PDB entry 1A72 | X-ray diffraction, 2.60 A resolution | chain A

Chain A:
Protein: Horse liver alcohol dehydrogenase
Organism: Equus caballus
Notes: EC 1.1.1.1
Reference sequence: P00327 (ADHE_HORSE); residue numbers follow UniProt; this construct covers 1-374
Amino-acid sequence (374 residues; numbered 1 to 374; the number before each row is that of its first residue):
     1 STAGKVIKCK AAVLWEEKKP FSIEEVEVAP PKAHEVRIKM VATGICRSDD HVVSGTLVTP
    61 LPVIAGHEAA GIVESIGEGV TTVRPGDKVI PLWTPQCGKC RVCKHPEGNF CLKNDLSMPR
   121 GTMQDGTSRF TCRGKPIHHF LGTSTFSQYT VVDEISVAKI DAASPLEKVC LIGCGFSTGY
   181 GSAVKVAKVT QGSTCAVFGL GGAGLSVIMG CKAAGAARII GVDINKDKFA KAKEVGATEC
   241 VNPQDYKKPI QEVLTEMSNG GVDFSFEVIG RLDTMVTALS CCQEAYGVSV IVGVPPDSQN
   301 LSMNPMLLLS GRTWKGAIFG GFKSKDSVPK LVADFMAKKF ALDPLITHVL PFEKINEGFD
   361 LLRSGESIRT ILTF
Sequence notes: engineered mutation W93 (Phe in P00327), A203 (Val in P00327)
Bound ions: Zn2+ site 1: C46, H67, C174; Zn2+ site 2: C97, C100, C103, C111
Ligand contacts: PAD (5-beta-D-ribofuranosylpicolinamide adenine-dinucleotide): C46, R47, G175, T178, G199, L200, G201, G202, A203, G204, V222, D223, I224, N225, K228, V268, I269, G270, R271, T274, V292, G293, V294, R369

Summary:
Bound to chain A: compound PAD. C46, H67 and C174 coordinate Zn2+ site 1. C97, C100, C103 and C111 form the
Zn2+ site 2.
Chain A is Horse liver alcohol dehydrogenase (Equus caballus); the structure, An active-site double mutant
(PHE93->trp, VAL203->ala) of horse liver alcohol dehydrogenase in complex with the isosteric ..., was
determined by X-ray diffraction, deposited together with 1A71.
